PDB entry 8WT6 | electron microscopy, 2.50 A resolution | chains B and E of the 10 polymer chains in the assembly

Chain B:
Molecule: IS621 transposase
From: Escherichia coli
UniProtKB: A0A0E0Y1P1 (A0A0E0Y1P1_ECO1C); numbering as in UniProt (aligned over 1-326)
Chain sequence (328 residues; row label = number of the first residue in the row; numbers below 1 keep their minus sign (Gly-1 is residue -1)):
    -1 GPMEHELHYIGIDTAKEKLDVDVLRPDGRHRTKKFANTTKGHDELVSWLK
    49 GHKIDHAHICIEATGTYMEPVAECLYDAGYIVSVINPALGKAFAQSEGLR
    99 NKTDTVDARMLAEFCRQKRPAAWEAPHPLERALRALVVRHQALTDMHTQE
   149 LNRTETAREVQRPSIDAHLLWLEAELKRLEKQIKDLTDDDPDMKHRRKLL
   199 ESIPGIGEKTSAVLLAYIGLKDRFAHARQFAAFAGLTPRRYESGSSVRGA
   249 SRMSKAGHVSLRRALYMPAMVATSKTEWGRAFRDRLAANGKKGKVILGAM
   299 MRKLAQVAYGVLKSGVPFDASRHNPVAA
Disordered / not traced: -1 to 3, 322-326
Sequence notes: expression tag (-1 to 0)
What the authors report for this chain:
  - catalytic residues: Asp11, Glu60, Asp102, Asp105, Ser241
  - binding site for target DNA: Gly63, Ser241, Tyr264, Met265, Met268
  - binding site for donor DNA: Gly63, Ser241, Tyr264, Met265, Met268
  - mutagenesis - D11A/E60A/D102A/D105A, S241A: abolished catalytic activity
  - binding site for bridge RNA (chain E): Ala61
  - binding site for bridge RNA: Arg27, His28, Thr30, Ala61
  - binding site for target DNA: Asn84
  - binding site for donor DNA: Asn84
  - conformationally variable residues (loop rearrangement, side-chain flip): Asp102, Asp105

Chain E:
Molecule: bridge RNA
From: Escherichia coli
Sequence (180 nucleotides; each row starts with the number of its first residue; numbers below 1 keep their minus sign (G-2 is residue -2)):
    -2 GGGAGUGCAGAGAAAAUCGGCCAGUUUUCUCUGCCUGCAGUCCGCAUGCC
    48 GUAUCGGGCCUUGGGUUCUAACCUGUUGCGUAGAUUUAUGCAGCGGACUG
    98 CCUUUCUCCCAAAGUGAUAAACCGGACAGUAUCAUGGACCGGUUUUCCCG
   148 GUAAUCCGUAUUUGCAAGGUUGGUUUCACU
Disordered / not traced: -2 to 36, 96-177

Interface between chain B and chain E:
Contacting residue pairs (88; chain B residue first):
  Ala61(B) - C56(E)  base contact
  Ala61(B) - C57(E)  sugar contact
  Thr62(B) - G55(E)  hydrogen bond to the base
  Gly63(B) - C56(E)  sugar contact
  Asn84(B) - C57(E)  sugar contact
  Asn84(B) - U58(E)  hydrogen bond to the sugar
  Pro85(B) - C57(E)  base contact
  Arg132(B) - C57(E)  salt bridge to the phosphate
  Val136(B) - C56(E)  phosphate contact
  Gln147(B) - G77(E)  phosphate contact
  Gln147(B) - U78(E)  hydrogen bond to the phosphate
  Asn150(B) - G77(E)  hydrogen bond to the base
  Asn150(B) - U78(E)  hydrogen bond to the sugar
  Arg151(B) - U78(E)  salt bridge to the phosphate
  Arg151(B) - A79(E)  salt bridge to the phosphate
  Thr154(B) - A79(E)  sugar contact
  Arg156(B) - G80(E)  sugar contact
  Arg221(B) - U59(E)  hydrogen bond to the base
  Phe222(B) - U59(E)  base contact
  His224(B) - U66(E)  hydrogen bond to the sugar
  Arg226(B) - G60(E)  base contact
  Arg226(B) - G61(E)  hydrogen bond to the base
  Arg226(B) - G62(E)  hydrogen bond to the base
  Arg226(B) - U63(E)  hydrogen bond to the base
  Arg226(B) - U66(E)  hydrogen bond to the base
  Arg226(B) - A68(E)  base contact
  Arg226(B) - C69(E)  base contact
  Gln227(B) - U59(E)  hydrogen bond to the phosphate
  Gln227(B) - G60(E)  hydrogen bond to the phosphate
  Ala230(B) - G60(E)  sugar contact
  Phe231(B) - U58(E)  hydrogen bond to the sugar
  Thr235(B) - G60(E)  base contact
  Pro236(B) - G60(E)  hydrogen bond to the base
  Pro236(B) - U71(E)  base contact
  Pro236(B) - G72(E)  base contact
  Arg238(B) - G60(E)  base contact
  Arg238(B) - G61(E)  hydrogen bond to the sugar
  Arg238(B) - G62(E)  hydrogen bond to the sugar
  Ser249(B) - U71(E)  hydrogen bond to the sugar
  Ser249(B) - G72(E)  sugar contact
  Ser249(B) - U73(E)  phosphate contact
  Arg250(B) - U73(E)  phosphate contact
  Met251(B) - G72(E)  phosphate contact
  Met251(B) - U73(E)  hydrogen bond to the phosphate
  Met251(B) - U74(E)  sugar contact
  Lys253(B) - U74(E)  salt bridge to the phosphate
  Lys253(B) - G75(E)  salt bridge to the phosphate
  Ala254(B) - U58(E)  hydrogen bond to the sugar
  Gly255(B) - U58(E)  base contact
  His256(B) - C57(E)  phosphate contact
  His256(B) - U58(E)  salt bridge to the phosphate
  Arg260(B) - U74(E)  hydrogen bond to the sugar
  Arg260(B) - G75(E)  salt bridge to the phosphate
  Arg261(B) - U74(E)  sugar contact
  Arg261(B) - G75(E)  hydrogen bond to the sugar
  Arg261(B) - C76(E)  salt bridge to the phosphate
  Tyr264(B) - U74(E)  stacking on the base
  Arg283(B) - C69(E)  salt bridge to the phosphate
  Arg283(B) - C70(E)  salt bridge to the phosphate
  Leu284(B) - G72(E)  base contact
  Lys289(B) - U71(E)  salt bridge to the phosphate
  Lys289(B) - G72(E)  salt bridge to the phosphate
  Lys290(B) - U73(E)  base contact
  Lys292(B) - U73(E)  sugar contact
  Lys292(B) - U74(E)  salt bridge to the phosphate
  Val293(B) - G72(E)  hydrogen bond to the sugar
  Val293(B) - U73(E)  base contact
  Gly296(B) - G72(E)  sugar contact
  Ala297(B) - G72(E)  hydrogen bond to the sugar
  Met299(B) - U74(E)  sugar contact
  Arg300(B) - U71(E)  hydrogen bond to the base
  Arg300(B) - G72(E)  hydrogen bond to the base
  Lys301(B) - A68(E)  salt bridge to the phosphate
  Lys301(B) - C69(E)  salt bridge to the phosphate
  Gln304(B) - A67(E)  sugar contact
  Gln304(B) - A68(E)  hydrogen bond to the phosphate
  Val305(B) - A67(E)  phosphate contact
  Val305(B) - A68(E)  phosphate contact
  Gly308(B) - A67(E)  base contact
  Val309(B) - A67(E)  base contact
  Ser312(B) - A67(E)  hydrogen bond to the base
  Val314(B) - A67(E)  hydrogen bond to the base
  Pro315(B) - A67(E)  hydrogen bond to the base
  Phe316(B) - A67(E)  base contact
  Asp317(B) - A67(E)  hydrogen bond to the base
  Arg320(B) - A67(E)  salt bridge to the phosphate
  His321(B) - A67(E)  hydrogen bond to the base
  His321(B) - A68(E)  sugar contact
Also at the interface, not in a pair above, chain B (63 interface residues in all): Thr64, Ile83, Thr146, Ala223, Ala225, Leu234, Val257, Phe280, Lys311

In short:
The interface between chain B and chain E involves 63 residues on one side and 24 on the other; the contacts
include 32 hydrogen bonds, 16 salt bridges and 1 aromatic stacking contact. Polar contacts include
Thr62(B)-G55(E), Asn150(B)-G77(E) and Arg221(B)-U59(E). From the paper: catalytic residues Asp11(B), Glu60(B)
and Asp102(B) among others; D11A/E60A/D102A/D105A and S241A of chain B abolish catalytic activity.
Chain B is IS621 transposase and chain E is bridge RNA, both from Escherichia coli; the structure, Cryo-EM
structure of the IS621 recombinase in complex with bridge RNA, donor DNA, and target DNA ..., was determined
by electron microscopy together with 8WT7, 8WT8 and 8WT9 from the same study.
